PDB entry 8SBL | X-ray diffraction, 3.00 A resolution | chains A and C of the 3 polymer chains in the assembly

Chain A:
Protein: MHC class I antigen
Organism: Homo sapiens
UniProt: A0A411J078 (A0A411J078_HUMAN); residues 1-280 here correspond to UniProt positions 25-304 (UniProt number = residue number + 24)
Chain sequence (283 residues; each row starts with the number of its first residue; numbers below 1 keep their minus sign (Met-2 is residue -2)):
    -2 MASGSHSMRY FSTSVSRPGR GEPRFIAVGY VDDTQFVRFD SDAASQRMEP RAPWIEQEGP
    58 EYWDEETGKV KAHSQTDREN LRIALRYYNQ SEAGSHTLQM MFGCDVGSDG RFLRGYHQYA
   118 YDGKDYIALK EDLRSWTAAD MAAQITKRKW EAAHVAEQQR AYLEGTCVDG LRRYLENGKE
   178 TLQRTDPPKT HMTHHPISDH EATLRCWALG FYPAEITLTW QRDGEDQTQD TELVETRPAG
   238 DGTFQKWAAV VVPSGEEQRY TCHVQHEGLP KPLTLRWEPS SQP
Unresolved in the structure: -2 to 0, 277-280
Construct notes: initiating methionine (-2); expression tag (-1 to 0)
Cystine bridges: Cys101-Cys164, Cys203-Cys259

Chain C:
Protein: Leu-tyr-leu-pro-val-arg-val-leu-ile
Chain sequence (9 residues; row label = number of the first residue in the row):
     1 LYLPVRVLI

Interface between chain A and chain C:
Residue-residue contacts (43):
  Met5(A) with Leu1(C)
  Tyr7(A) with Leu1(C), hydrogen bond (side chain-backbone); Tyr2(C), hydrophobic
  Ser9(A) with Tyr2(C)
  Phe22(A) with Tyr2(C)
  Met45(A) with Tyr2(C), hydrophobic
  Glu63(A) with Leu1(C); Tyr2(C), hydrogen bond (side chain-backbone)
  Lys66(A) with Tyr2(C), hydrogen bond (side chain-backbone); Leu3(C); Arg6(C)
  Ala69(A) with Arg6(C)
  His70(A) with Tyr2(C), hydrogen bond
  Thr73(A) with Arg6(C); Val7(C); Leu8(C)
  Glu76(A) with Leu8(C)
  Asn77(A) with Val7(C), hydrogen bond (side chain-backbone); Leu8(C); Ile9(C), hydrogen bond (side chain-backbone)
  Ile80(A) with Leu8(C), hydrophobic; Ile9(C)
  Ala81(A) with Ile9(C)
  Tyr84(A) with Ile9(C), hydrogen bond (side chain-backbone)
  Phe99(A) with Tyr2(C); Leu3(C)
  Tyr123(A) with Ile9(C)
  Thr143(A) with Ile9(C), hydrogen bond (side chain-backbone)
  Lys146(A) with Ile9(C), hydrogen bond (side chain-backbone)
  Trp147(A) with Val7(C), hydrophobic; Leu8(C), hydrogen bond (side chain-backbone); Ile9(C), hydrophobic
  Val152(A) with Val7(C), hydrophobic
  Gln155(A) with Val5(C)
  Gln156(A) with Leu3(C); Val5(C)
  Tyr159(A) with Leu1(C), hydrogen bond (side chain-backbone); Leu3(C), hydrophobic; Pro4(C)
  Thr163(A) with Leu1(C)
  Gly167(A) with Leu1(C)
  Arg170(A) with Leu1(C)
  Tyr171(A) with Leu1(C), hydrogen bond (side chain-backbone)
Interface residues without a listed pair, chain A (32 interface residues in all): Ala24, Val67, His114, Tyr116

Summary:
32 residues of chain A face 9 of chain C across their interface; the contacts include 12 hydrogen bonds. Polar
pairs include Tyr7(A)-Leu1(C), Glu63(A)-Tyr2(C) and Lys66(A)-Tyr2(C).
Here chain A is MHC class I antigen (Homo sapiens) and chain C is Leu-tyr-leu-pro-val-arg-val-leu-ile. Entry
8SBL (Structure of HLA-A*24:02 in complex with peptide, LYLPVRVLI) was determined by X-ray diffraction (same
publication as 8SBK).
